Entry 6T79 (electron microscopy, 3.20 A resolution); this record covers chains F and I of the 10 polymer chains in the assembly.

# Chain F
Protein: Histone H4
From: Homo sapiens
Reference sequence: P62805 (H4_HUMAN); residues 0-102 here correspond to UniProt positions 1-103 (UniProt number = residue number + 1)
Amino-acid sequence (103 residues; numbered 0 to 102; the number before each row is that of its first residue; numbering starts at 0):
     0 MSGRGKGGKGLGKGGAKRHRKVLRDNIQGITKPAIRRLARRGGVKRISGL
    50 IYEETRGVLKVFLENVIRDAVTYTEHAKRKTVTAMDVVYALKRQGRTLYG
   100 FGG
Not modelled in the structure: 0-15
Swiss-Prot annotation at these positions:
  - DNA-binding region: Lys-16 to Lys-20
  - modified residue: Ser-1 (N-acetylserine), Arg-3 (Asymmetric dimethylarginine), Lys-5 (N6-(2-hydroxyisobutyryl)lysine), Lys-8 (N6-(2-hydroxyisobutyryl)lysine), Lys-12 (N6-(2-hydroxyisobutyryl)lysine), Lys-16 (N6-(2-hydroxyisobutyryl)lysine), Lys-20 (N6,N6,N6-trimethyllysine), Lys-31 (N6-(2-hydroxyisobutyryl)lysine), Lys-44 (N6-(2-hydroxyisobutyryl)lysine), Ser-47 (Phosphoserine), Tyr-51 (Phosphotyrosine), Lys-59 (N6-(2-hydroxyisobutyryl)lysine), Lys-77 (N6-(2-hydroxyisobutyryl)lysine), Lys-79 (N6-(2-hydroxyisobutyryl)lysine), Thr-80 (Phosphothreonine), Tyr-88 (Phosphotyrosine), Lys-91 (N6-(2-hydroxyisobutyryl)lysine)
  - cross-link (Glycyl lysine isopeptide (Lys-Gly)): Lys-12 (interchain with G-Cter in SUMO2), Lys-20 (interchain with G-Cter in SUMO2), Lys-31 (interchain with G-Cter in SUMO2), Lys-59 (interchain with G-Cter in SUMO2), Lys-79 (interchain with G-Cter in SUMO2), Lys-91 (interchain with G-Cter in SUMO2)

# Chain I
Molecule: 147-nt DNA strand
Sequence (147 nucleotides; each row starts with the number of its first residue):
     1 ATCTACACGACGCTCTTCCGATCTAATTTATGTTTGTTAGCGTTATACTA
    51 TTCTAATTCTTTGTTTCGGTGGTATTGTTTATTTTGTTCCTTTGTGCGTT
   101 CAGCTTAATGCCTAACGACACTCGGAGATCGGAAGAGCACACGTGAT
Not modelled in the structure: 146-147

# Chain F / chain I interface
Pairs across the interface (12):
  Arg-35(F) with DT80(I), salt bridge to the phosphate; DA81(I), salt bridge to the phosphate
  Lys-44(F) with DT80(I), phosphate contact
  Arg-45(F) with DT79(I), sugar contact; DT80(I), phosphate contact
  Ile-46(F) with DT79(I), sugar contact; DT80(I), hydrogen bond to the phosphate
  Ser-47(F) with DT79(I), hydrogen bond to the phosphate
  Gly-48(F) with DT79(I), hydrogen bond to the phosphate
  Arg-78(F) with DT100(I), phosphate contact
  Lys-79(F) with DT100(I), hydrogen bond to the phosphate
  Thr-80(F) with DT100(I), hydrogen bond to the phosphate
Also at the interface, not in a pair above, chain F (11 interface residues in all): Arg-39, Tyr-51
Also at the interface, not in a pair above, chain I (6 interface residues in all): DT99, DC101

# Summary
11 residues of chain F face 6 of chain I across their interface, with 5 hydrogen bonds and 2 salt bridges.
Among the polar pairs are Ile-46(F)/DT80(I), Ser-47(F)/DT79(I) and Gly-48(F)/DT79(I). Curated annotation
(UniProt) lists a DNA-binding region on chain F.
Chain F is Histone H4 (Homo sapiens) and chain I is a 147-nt DNA strand; the structure, Structure of a human
nucleosome at 3.2 A resolution, was determined by electron microscopy.
